5O3P - chains B and C of the 3 polymer chains in the assembly; structure by X-ray diffraction, 1.75 A resolution.

Chain B (and C):
Name: Membrane-associated protein slr1513
From: Synechocystis sp. PCC 6803
Notes: chain C of this document is another copy of the same molecule, construct and numbering; everything in this record applies to it too
UniProtKB: P73954 (Y1513_SYNY3); residue numbers follow UniProt; this construct covers 1-110
Amino-acid sequence (120 residues; each row starts with the number of its first residue):
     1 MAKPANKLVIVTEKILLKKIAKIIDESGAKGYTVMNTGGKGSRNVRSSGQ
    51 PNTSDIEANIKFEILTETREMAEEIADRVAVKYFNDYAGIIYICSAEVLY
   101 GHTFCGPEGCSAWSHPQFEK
Disordered / not traced: 1, 42-53, 115-120 (chain C: 1, 42-55, 115-120)
Differences from the reference sequence: expression tag (111-120)
Disulfides: Cys105-Cys110

Chain B / chain C interface:
Contacting residue pairs (38; chain B residue first):
  Val11(B) - Thr33(C)
  Met35(B) - Met35(C)  hydrophobic
  Asn36(B) - Met35(C)
  Thr37(B) - Thr33(C)
  Thr37(B) - Val34(C)  hydrogen bond (side chain-backbone)
  Thr37(B) - Met35(C)
  Gly38(B) - Thr33(C)
  Gly38(B) - Val34(C)  hydrogen bond (backbone-backbone)
  Gly39(B) - Tyr32(C)
  Lys40(B) - Asp25(C)
  Lys40(B) - Gly31(C)
  Lys40(B) - Tyr32(C)  hydrogen bond (backbone-backbone)
  Gly41(B) - Lys30(C)
  Ile56(B) - Val34(C)  hydrophobic
  Lys61(B) - Glu63(C)  salt bridge
  Arg69(B) - Glu97(C)  salt bridge
  Ala76(B) - Leu99(C)  hydrophobic
  Ala76(B) - Tyr100(C)
  Asp77(B) - Tyr100(C)  hydrogen bond
  Ala80(B) - Tyr100(C)  hydrophobic
  Phe84(B) - Tyr100(C)  hydrophobic
  Gly89(B) - Gly101(C)
  Ile90(B) - Leu65(C)  hydrophobic
  Ile90(B) - Val98(C)  hydrophobic
  Ile90(B) - Tyr100(C)
  Ile90(B) - Phe104(C)  hydrophobic
  Ile91(B) - Val98(C)
  Ile91(B) - Leu99(C)  hydrogen bond (backbone-backbone)
  Ile91(B) - Tyr100(C)  hydrogen bond (backbone-backbone)
  Tyr92(B) - Lys7(C)  hydrogen bond
  Tyr92(B) - Leu65(C)  hydrophobic
  Tyr92(B) - Ala96(C)  hydrophobic
  Tyr92(B) - Glu97(C)
  Tyr92(B) - Val98(C)  hydrophobic
  Ile93(B) - Ala96(C)
  Ile93(B) - Glu97(C)  hydrogen bond (backbone-backbone)
  Cys94(B) - Ser95(C)
  Cys94(B) - Ala96(C)  hydrophobic
Also at the interface, not in a pair above, chain B (23 interface residues in all): Leu8, Glu73
Also at the interface, not in a pair above, chain C (20 interface residues in all): Ala2, His102

Overview:
23 residues of chain B face 20 of chain C across their interface, with 8 hydrogen bonds and 2 salt bridges.
Among the polar pairs are Lys61(B)-Glu63(C), Arg69(B)-Glu97(C) and Thr37(B)-Val34(C).
Both chains are Membrane-associated protein slr1513 (Synechocystis sp. PCC 6803). Entry 5O3P (Carbon
regulatory PII-like protein SbtB from Synechocystis sp. 6803 in Apo state, trigonal crystal form) was
determined by X-ray diffraction, deposited together with 5O3Q, 5O3R and 5O3S.
